PDB entry 4I3K | X-ray diffraction, 3.31 A resolution | chains A and B

== Chain A (and B) ==
Name: Isocitrate dehydrogenase [NADP] cytoplasmic
Organism: Homo sapiens
Notes: EC 1.1.1.42; chain B of this document is another copy of the same molecule, construct and numbering; everything in this record applies to it too
UniProt: O75874 (IDHC_HUMAN); residues 1-414 here = UniProt positions 1-414
Sequence (414 residues; row label = number of the first residue in the row):
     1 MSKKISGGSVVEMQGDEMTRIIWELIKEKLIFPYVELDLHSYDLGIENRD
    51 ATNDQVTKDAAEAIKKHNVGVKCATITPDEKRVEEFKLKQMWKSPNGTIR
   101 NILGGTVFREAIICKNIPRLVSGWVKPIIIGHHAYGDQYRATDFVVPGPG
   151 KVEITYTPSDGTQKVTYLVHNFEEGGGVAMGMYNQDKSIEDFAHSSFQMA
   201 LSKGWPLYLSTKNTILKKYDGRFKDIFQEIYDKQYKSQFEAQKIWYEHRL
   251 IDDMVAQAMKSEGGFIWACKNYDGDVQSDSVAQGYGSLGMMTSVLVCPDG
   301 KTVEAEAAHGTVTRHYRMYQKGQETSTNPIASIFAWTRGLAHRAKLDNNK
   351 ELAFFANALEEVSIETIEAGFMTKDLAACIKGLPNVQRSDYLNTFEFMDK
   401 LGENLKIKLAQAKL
Disordered / not traced: 1-3, 117-126, 134-140, 256-263, 272-287, 412-414 (chain B: 1-3, 119-126, 134-140, 211-215, 236-241, 255-261, 270-286, 412-414)
Construct notes: engineered mutation His132 (Arg in O75874)
Ligand contacts:
  - 1BX (1-hydroxy-6-(4-hydroxybenzyl)-4-methylpyridin-2(1H)-one): Thr77, Ser94, Asn96, Gly97, Arg100, Arg109, Ala308
  - NADPH (NDP; NADPH dihydro-nicotinamide-adenine-dinucleotide phosphate): Lys72, Cys73, Ala74, Thr75, Ile76, Thr77, Arg82, Pro95, Asn96, Leu288, Gly289, Glu306, His309, Gly310, Thr311, Val312, Thr313, Arg314, His315, Ser326, Thr327, Asn328, Asp375
UniProt features mapped onto this chain:
  - binding site (NADP(+)): Thr75 to Thr77, Arg82, Lys260, Gly310 to His315, Asn328
  - binding site (substrate): Thr77, Ser94 to Arg100, Arg109, Lys212
  - binding site (Mn(2+)): Asp252, Asp275, Asp279
  - site (Critical for catalysis): Tyr139, Lys212
  - modified residue: Ser2 (N-acetylserine), Tyr42 (Phosphotyrosine), Lys81 (N6-acetyllysine), Lys126 (N6-succinyllysine), Lys224 (N6-acetyllysine), Lys233 (N6-acetyllysine), Lys243 (N6-acetyllysine), Lys321 (N6-acetyllysine), Ser389 (Phosphoserine), Lys400 (N6-succinyllysine)
From the paper describing this entry:
  - binding site for 1BX: Thr77, Ser94, Asn96, Arg100, Arg109
  - catalytic residues: Tyr139 (citing earlier work)
  - disease-associated variants - R132H: decreased catalytic activity on ICT (citing earlier work)

== Chain A / chain B interface ==
Pairs across the interface - 99 pairs, chain A then chain B:
  Ala141(A) with Leu216(B), hydrophobic
  Asp143(A) with Leu216(B); Lys217(B), hydrogen bond (side chain-backbone); Lys218(B), hydrogen bond (side chain-backbone); Tyr219(B), hydrogen bond (side chain-backbone)
  Phe144(A) with Ile154(B), hydrophobic; Tyr156(B), hydrophobic; Tyr167(B), hydrophobic
  Val145(A) with Lys218(B); Arg222(B)
  Val146(A) with Tyr156(B), hydrophobic
  Pro147(A) with Tyr156(B)
  Gly148(A) with Tyr156(B), hydrogen bond (backbone-side chain)
  Pro149(A) with Tyr156(B), hydrogen bond (backbone-side chain); Pro158(B); Ser159(B), hydrogen bond (backbone-backbone)
  Gly150(A) with Thr157(B); Ser159(B)
  Lys151(A) with Tyr156(B); Thr157(B), hydrogen bond (backbone-backbone)
  Val152(A) with Ile154(B), hydrophobic; Thr155(B); Tyr156(B), hydrophobic
  Glu153(A) with Ile154(B); Thr155(B), hydrogen bond (backbone-backbone)
  Ile154(A) with Phe144(B), hydrophobic; Glu153(B); Met180(B)
  Thr155(A) with Lys151(B); Val152(B); Glu153(B), hydrogen bond (backbone-backbone); Thr155(B)
  Tyr156(A) with Val146(B), hydrophobic; Pro147(B); Gly148(B), hydrogen bond (side chain-backbone); Pro149(B), hydrogen bond (side chain-backbone); Lys151(B); Val152(B), hydrophobic
  Thr157(A) with Gly150(B); Lys151(B), hydrogen bond (backbone-backbone)
  Pro158(A) with Pro149(B)
  Ser159(A) with Pro149(B), hydrogen bond (backbone-backbone); Gly150(B)
  Tyr167(A) with Phe144(B), hydrophobic
  Leu168(A) with Thr142(B)
  Val169(A) with Thr142(B); Gly181(B); Met182(B); Tyr183(B)
  His170(A) with Tyr183(B); Gln185(B)
  Phe172(A) with Tyr183(B), hydrophobic; Asn184(B); Gln185(B)
  Gly176(A) with Asn184(B); Gln185(B); Asp186(B), hydrogen bond (backbone-side chain)
  Gly177(A) with Asn184(B); Asp186(B), hydrogen bond (backbone-side chain); Arg222(B)
  Val178(A) with Tyr183(B); Asn184(B), hydrogen bond (backbone-backbone); Tyr219(B); Arg222(B)
  Ala179(A) with Met182(B); Tyr219(B)
  Met180(A) with Gly181(B); Met182(B), hydrogen bond (backbone-backbone); Leu216(B), hydrophobic; Tyr219(B), hydrophobic
  Gly181(A) with Val169(B); Met180(B)
  Met182(A) with Val169(B); Ala179(B); Met180(B), hydrogen bond (backbone-backbone)
  Tyr183(A) with Val169(B); His170(B); Val178(B)
  Asn184(A) with Phe172(B); Gly177(B); Val178(B), hydrogen bond (backbone-backbone)
  Gln185(A) with His170(B); Glu174(B); Gly176(B)
  Asp186(A) with Gly176(B); Gly177(B), hydrogen bond (side chain-backbone)
  Lys187(A) with Glu174(B); Gly175(B)
  Leu216(A) with Asp143(B)
  Lys217(A) with Asp143(B), hydrogen bond (backbone-side chain)
  Lys218(A) with Asp143(B), hydrogen bond (backbone-side chain); Val145(B); Val178(B)
  Tyr219(A) with Asp143(B), hydrogen bond (backbone-side chain); Val178(B); Ala179(B); Met180(B), hydrophobic
  Arg222(A) with Val145(B); Gly177(B)
Also at the interface, not in a pair above, chain A (43 interface residues in all): Thr142, Gly175, Lys270
Also at the interface, not in a pair above, chain B (41 interface residues in all): Leu168

== In short ==
43 residues of chain A and 41 residues of chain B are in contact, with 23 hydrogen bonds. Among the polar
pairs are Asp143(A)-Lys217(B), Asp143(A)-Lys218(B) and Asp143(A)-Tyr219(B). Chain A binds NADPH and compound
1BX. The paper reports the catalytic residue Tyr139(A); R132H of chain A reduces catalytic activity on ICT.
Chain A and chain B are both Isocitrate dehydrogenase [NADP] cytoplasmic (Homo sapiens); the structure,
Crystal structure of a metabolic reductase with 1-hydroxy-6-(4-hydroxybenzyl)-4-methylpyridin-2(1H)-one, was
determined by X-ray diffraction, deposited together with 4I3L.
